4PZR - chain A; structure by X-ray diffraction, 2.10 A resolution.

== Chain A ==
Molecule: Histone acetyltransferase p300
Source organism: Homo sapiens
Notes: EC 2.3.1.48; fragment: acetyltransferase domain
Reference sequence: Q09472 (EP300_HUMAN); numbering as in UniProt (aligned over 1287-1664)
Amino-acid sequence (378 residues; numbered 1287 to 1664; the number before each row is that of its first residue):
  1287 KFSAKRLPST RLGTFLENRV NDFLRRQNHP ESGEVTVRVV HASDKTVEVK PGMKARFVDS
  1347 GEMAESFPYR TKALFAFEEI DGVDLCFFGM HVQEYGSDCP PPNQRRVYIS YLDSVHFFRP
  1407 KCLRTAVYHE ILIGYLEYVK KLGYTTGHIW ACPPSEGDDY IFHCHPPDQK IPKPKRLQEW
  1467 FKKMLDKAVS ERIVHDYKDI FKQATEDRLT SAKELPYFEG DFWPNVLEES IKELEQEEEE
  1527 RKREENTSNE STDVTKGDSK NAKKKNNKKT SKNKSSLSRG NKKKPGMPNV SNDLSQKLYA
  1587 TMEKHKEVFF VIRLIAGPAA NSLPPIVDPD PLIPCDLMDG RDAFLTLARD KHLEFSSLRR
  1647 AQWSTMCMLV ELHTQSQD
Unresolved in the structure: 1533-1578
Sequence notes: engineered mutation F1467 (Tyr in Q09472)
Small-molecule neighbours: coenzyme A (COA): Y1397, L1398, D1399, S1400, R1410, T1411, Y1414, W1436, A1437, C1438, P1439, P1440, Y1446, Q1455, K1456, I1457, P1458, K1459, R1462, L1463, W1466, F1467
Swiss-Prot annotation at these positions:
  - region: Y1397 to D1399 (Interaction with histone)
  - binding site (acetyl-CoA): L1398 to S1400, R1410, T1411, I1457, R1462, W1466
  - modified residue (N6-acetyllysine): K1336, K1473, K1499, K1542, K1546, K1549, K1554, K1555, K1558, K1560, K1583
  - natural variant: S1650 (S1650Y: In a pancreatic cancer sample)
  - mutagenesis: T1357 (T1357L: 40% decrease in activity; T1357R: 40% decrease in activity. 90% decrease in activity; when associated with R-1505; R-1625 and R-1628), S1396 (S1396R: Loss of activity; when associated with R-1397; S1396W: Loss of activity; when associated with W-1396), Y1397 (Y1397R: Loss of activity; when associated with R-1396; Y1397W: Loss of activity; when associated with W-1397), D1399 (D1399Y: Abolished acetyltransferase and acyltransferase activities. Abolishes autoacetylation. Does not interact with TFAP2A and inhibits transcriptional coactivation of TFAP2A by CITED2 ...), F1504 (F1504A: Abolished acetyltransferase activity), E1505 (E1505R: 90% decrease in activity; when associated with R-1625 and R-1628. 90% decrease in activity; when associated with R-1357; R-1625 and R-1628), D1625 (D1625R: 70% decrease in activity; when associated with R-1628. 90% decrease in activity; when associated with R-1505 and R-1628. 90% decrease in activity; when associated with R-1357 ...), D1628 (D1628R: 70% decrease in activity; when associated with R-1625. 90% decrease in activity; when associated with E-1505 and R-1625. 90% decrease in activity; when associated with R-1357 ...), R1645 to R1646 (Increased acetyltransferase activity)
From the paper describing this entry:
  - binding site for di(hydroxyethyl)ether: S1396, Y1397, W1436, C1438, D1444, D1445, R1627
  - conformationally variable residues (side-chain flip): D1444
  - mutagenesis - Y1467F: abolished catalytic activity (citing earlier work)

== Overview ==
Bound to chain A: coenzyme A. Curated annotation (UniProt) lists 8 acetyl-CoA-binding residues and 10
mutagenesis sites. From the paper: a binding site for di(hydroxyethyl)ether at S1396, Y1397 and W1436 among
others; Y1467F abolishes catalytic activity.
Chain A is Histone acetyltransferase p300 (Homo sapiens); the structure, Crystal structure of p300 histone
acetyltransferase domain in complex with Coenzyme A, was determined by X-ray diffraction, deposited together
with 4PZS and 4PZT.
